8TMJ - chains H and C of the 9 polymer chains in the assembly; structure by electron microscopy, 3.20 A resolution.

== Chain H ==
Molecule: sAB C18 Heavy Chain
Source organism: Homo sapiens
Sequence (237 residues; numbered -2 to 234; the number before each row is that of its first residue; numbers below 1 keep their minus sign (Glu-2 is residue -2)):
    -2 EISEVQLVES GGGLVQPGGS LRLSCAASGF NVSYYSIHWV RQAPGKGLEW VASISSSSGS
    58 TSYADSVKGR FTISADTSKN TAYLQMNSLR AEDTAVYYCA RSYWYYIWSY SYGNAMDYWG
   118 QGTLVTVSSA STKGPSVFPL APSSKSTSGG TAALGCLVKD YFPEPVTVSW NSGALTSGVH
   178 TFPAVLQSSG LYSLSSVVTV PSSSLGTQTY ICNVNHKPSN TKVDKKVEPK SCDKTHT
Not modelled in the structure: -2 to 0, 124-234
Cystine bridges: Cys22-Cys96

== Chain C ==
Molecule: Cobalt/magnesium transport protein CorA
Source organism: Thermotoga maritima
UniProtKB: Q9WZ31 (CORA_THEMA); residue numbers follow UniProt; this construct covers 1-351
Sequence (373 residues; numbered -21 to 351; the number before each row is that of its first residue; numbers below 1 keep their minus sign (Met-21 is residue -21)):
   -21 MGSSHHHHHH SSGRENLYFQ GHMEEKRLSA KKGLPPGTLV YTGKYREDFE IEVMNYSIEE
    39 FREFKTTDVE SVLPFRDSST PTWINITGIH RTDVVQRVGE FFGIHPLVLE DILNVHQRPK
    99 VEFFENYVFI VLKMFTYDKN LHELESEQVS LILTKNCVLM FQEKIGDVFD PVRERIRYNR
   159 GIIRKKRADY LLYSLIDALV DDYFVLLEKI DDEIDVLEEE VLERPEKETV QRTHQLKRNL
   219 VELRKTIWPL REVLSSLYRD VPPLIEKETV PYFRDVYDHT IQIADTVETF RDIVSGLLDV
   279 YLSSVSNKTN EVMKVLTIIA TIFMPLTFIA GIYGMNFEYM PELRWKWGYP VVLAVMGVIA
   339 VIMVVYFKKK KWL
Not modelled in the structure: -21 to 15, 351
Construct notes: initiating methionine (-21); expression tag (-20 to 0)
Curated features (UniProtKB/Swiss-Prot):
  - motif: Gly312 to Asn314 (Probable selectivity filter)
  - site: Asn288 (Essential for ion permeation), Leu294 (Important for closing the ion permeation pathway in the closed state), Thr295 (Threonine that confers selectivity for Co(2+) transport)

== How chain H and chain C interact ==
Pairs across the interface (13):
  Trp105(H) with Asp189(C), hydrogen bond; Thr267(C); Phe268(C), hydrophobic; Ile271(C), hydrophobic
  Ser106(H) with Gln260(C); Asp263(C); Thr264(C)
  Tyr107(H) with Phe182(C), hydrophobic; Leu185(C); Glu186(C), hydrogen bond; Asp189(C), hydrogen bond; Thr264(C), hydrogen bond (backbone-side chain)
  Tyr109(H) with Gln260(C)

== Summary ==
Chain H and chain C form an interface of 4 and 10 residues respectively, with 4 hydrogen bonds. Polar pairs
include Trp105(H)-Asp189(C), Tyr107(H)-Glu186(C) and Tyr107(H)-Asp189(C).
Here chain H is sAB C18 Heavy Chain (Homo sapiens) and chain C is Cobalt/magnesium transport protein CorA
(Thermotoga maritima). Entry 8TMJ (Cryo-EM structure of CorA in complex with conformation-specific synthetic
antibody C18 and 100 uM MgCl2, State ...) was determined by electron microscopy.
